PDB entry 7CUN | electron microscopy, 3.50 A resolution | chains I and K of the 12 polymer chains in the assembly

[Chain I]
Name: Integrator complex subunit 9
From: Homo sapiens
UniProtKB: Q9NV88 (INT9_HUMAN); numbering as in UniProt (aligned over 1-658)
Chain sequence (658 residues; numbered 1 to 658; the number before each row is that of its first residue):
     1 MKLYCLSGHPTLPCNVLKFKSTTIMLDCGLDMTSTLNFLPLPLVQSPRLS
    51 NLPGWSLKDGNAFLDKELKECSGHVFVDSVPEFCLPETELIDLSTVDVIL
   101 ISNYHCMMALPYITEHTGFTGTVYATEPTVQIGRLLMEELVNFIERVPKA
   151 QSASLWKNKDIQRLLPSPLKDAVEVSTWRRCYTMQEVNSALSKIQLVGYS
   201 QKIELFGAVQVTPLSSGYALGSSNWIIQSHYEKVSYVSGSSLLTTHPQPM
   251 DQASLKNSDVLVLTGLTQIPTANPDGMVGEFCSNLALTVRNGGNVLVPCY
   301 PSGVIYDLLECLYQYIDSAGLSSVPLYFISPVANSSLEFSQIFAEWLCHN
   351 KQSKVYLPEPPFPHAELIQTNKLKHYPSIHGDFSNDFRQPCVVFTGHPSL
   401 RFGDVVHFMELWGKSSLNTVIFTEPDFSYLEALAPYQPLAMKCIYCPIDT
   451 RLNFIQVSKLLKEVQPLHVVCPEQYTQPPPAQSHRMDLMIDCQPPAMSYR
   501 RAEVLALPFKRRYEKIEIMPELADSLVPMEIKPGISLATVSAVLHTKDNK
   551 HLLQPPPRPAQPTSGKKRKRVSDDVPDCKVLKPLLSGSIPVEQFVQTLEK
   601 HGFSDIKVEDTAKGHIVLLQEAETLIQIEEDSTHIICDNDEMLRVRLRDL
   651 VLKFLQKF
Unresolved in the structure: 1-4, 552-581

[Chain K]
Name: Integrator complex subunit 11
From: Homo sapiens
Notes: EC 3.1.27.-
UniProtKB: Q5TA45 (INT11_HUMAN); residues 7-606 here correspond to UniProt positions 1-600 (UniProt number = residue number - 6)
Chain sequence (600 residues; each row starts with the number of its first residue):
     7 MPEIRVTPLGAGQDVGRSCILVSIAGKNVMLDCGMHMGFNDDRRFPDFSY
    57 ITQNGRLTDFLDCVIISHFHLDHCGALPYFSEMVGYDGPIYMTHPTQAIC
   107 PILLEDYRKIAVDKKGEANFFTSQMIKDCMKKVVAVHLHQTVQVDDELEI
   157 KAYYAGHVLGAAMFQIKVGSESVVYTGDYNMTPDRHLGAAWIDKCRPNLL
   207 ITESTYATTIRDSKRCRERDFLKKVHETVERGGKVLIPVFALGRAQELCI
   257 LLETFWERMNLKVPIYFSTGLTEKANHYYKLFIPWTNQKIRKTFVQRNMF
   307 EFKHIKAFDRAFADNPGPMVVFATPGMLHAGQSLQIFRKWAGNEKNMVIM
   357 PGYCVQGTVGHKILSGQRKLEMEGRQVLEVKMQVEYMSFSAHADAKGIMQ
   407 LVGQAEPESVLLVHGEAKKMEFLKQKIEQELRVNCYMPANGETVTLPTSP
   457 SIPVGISLGLLKREMAQGLLPEAKKPRLLHGTLIMKDSNFRLVSSEQALK
   507 ELGLAEHQLRFTCRVHLHDTRKEQETALRVYSHLKSVLKDHCVQHLPDGS
   557 VTVESVLLQAAAPSEDPGTKVLLVSWTYQDEELGSFLTSLLKKGLPQAPS
Unresolved in the structure: 7-16, 571, 606
Metal / ion sites: Zn2+ site 1: H74, H163, D184; Zn2+ site 2: D78, H79, D184

[How chain I and chain K interact]
Residue-residue contacts - 102 pairs, chain I then chain K:
  L196(I) - H145(K)
  G198(I) - L144(K)
  Y199(I) - L144(K)
  Y199(I) - H145(K)
  Y199(I) - Q146(K)
  S200(I) - H145(K)
  S200(I) - T147(K)  hydrogen bond (side chain-backbone)
  Q201(I) - H145(K)
  K202(I) - T147(K)
  K202(I) - K157(K)
  N334(I) - V301(K)
  E338(I) - F300(K)
  E338(I) - V301(K)  hydrogen bond (side chain-backbone)
  Q341(I) - L287(K)
  I342(I) - L287(K)
  I342(I) - F288(K)
  I342(I) - I289(K)
  E345(I) - H100(K)
  E345(I) - H143(K)  hydrogen bond (backbone-side chain)
  E345(I) - F288(K)
  E345(I) - P290(K)
  F509(I) - L467(K)
  K510(I) - G465(K)
  K510(I) - L466(K)
  R511(I) - G465(K)
  R512(I) - L464(K)
  R512(I) - G465(K)
  E514(I) - S463(K)
  E514(I) - L464(K)
  E514(I) - G465(K)
  I516(I) - G461(K)
  I516(I) - I462(K)  hydrophobic
  I516(I) - S463(K)
  P528(I) - S494(K)
  M529(I) - D493(K)
  E530(I) - D493(K)  hydrogen bond (backbone-backbone)
  I531(I) - M491(K)
  K532(I) - I490(K)
  K532(I) - M491(K)  hydrogen bond (backbone-backbone)
  P533(I) - M491(K)
  I535(I) - H486(K)
  S536(I) - H486(K)
  S536(I) - G487(K)
  L537(I) - L485(K)
  L537(I) - H486(K)
  A538(I) - L485(K)
  K582(I) - G487(K)
  K582(I) - Y584(K)  hydrogen bond (side chain-backbone)
  K582(I) - Q585(K)  hydrogen bond (side chain-backbone)
  P583(I) - Y584(K)
  L584(I) - E502(K)
  L584(I) - Q585(K)
  L585(I) - E512(K)
  L585(I) - H513(K)  hydrogen bond (backbone-backbone)
  L585(I) - L515(K)  hydrophobic
  L585(I) - Y584(K)  hydrophobic
  L585(I) - Q585(K)
  S586(I) - L505(K)
  S586(I) - L510(K)
  S586(I) - A511(K)
  S586(I) - H513(K)
  G587(I) - L510(K)
  G587(I) - H513(K)  hydrogen bond (backbone-side chain)
  E623(I) - R520(K)  salt bridge
  D631(I) - A511(K)
  D631(I) - E512(K)
  D631(I) - H513(K)
  D631(I) - Q514(K)
  S632(I) - H513(K)
  S632(I) - Q514(K)  hydrogen bond
  T633(I) - H513(K)
  T633(I) - Q514(K)  hydrogen bond (backbone-backbone)
  T633(I) - L515(K)
  T633(I) - R516(K)
  H634(I) - R516(K)
  H634(I) - T518(K)  hydrogen bond
  I635(I) - L515(K)  hydrophobic
  I635(I) - R516(K)
  I635(I) - T518(K)  hydrogen bond (backbone-backbone)
  I636(I) - T518(K)
  I636(I) - R520(K)
  C637(I) - T518(K)  hydrogen bond (backbone-backbone)
  C637(I) - C519(K)
  C637(I) - R520(K)  hydrogen bond (backbone-backbone)
  N639(I) - R520(K)
  N639(I) - V521(K)
  N639(I) - H522(K)
  E641(I) - T594(K)
  E641(I) - K598(K)
  R644(I) - W582(K)
  R644(I) - E587(K)  salt bridge
  R644(I) - S591(K)
  R644(I) - T594(K)
  L647(I) - F517(K)  hydrophobic
  R648(I) - F517(K)
  R648(I) - E587(K)  salt bridge
  R648(I) - S591(K)  hydrogen bond
  L652(I) - Y584(K)
  K657(I) - Y584(K)
  F658(I) - I490(K)
  F658(I) - A504(K)  hydrophobic
  F658(I) - L508(K)  hydrophobic
Also at the interface, not in a pair above, chain I (61 interface residues in all): E127, Q248, F339, L347, Y513, E517, I518, G534, I589, D638, V651, L655
Also at the interface, not in a pair above, chain K (56 interface residues in all): R297, V460, K492, N495, S581

[Summary]
61 residues of chain I and 56 residues of chain K are in contact, with 16 hydrogen bonds and 3 salt bridges.
Polar pairs include E623(I)-R520(K), R644(I)-E587(K) and R648(I)-E587(K). The Zn2+ site 1 is built by H74(K),
H163(K) and D184(K).
Here chain I is Integrator complex subunit 9 and chain K is Integrator complex subunit 11, both from Homo
sapiens. Entry 7CUN (The structure of human Integrator-PP2A complex) was determined by electron microscopy.
